Entry 6KVD (X-ray diffraction, 2.21 A resolution); this record covers chains I and A of the 10 polymer chains in the assembly.

== Chain I ==
Molecule: 146-nt DNA strand
Source organism: Homo sapiens
Sequence (146 nucleotides; each row starts with the number of its first residue):
     1 ATCAATATCC ACCTGCAGAT TCTACCAAAA GTGTATTTGG AAACTGCTCC ATCAAAAGGC
    61 ATGTTCAGCT GAATTCAGCT GAACATGCCT TTTGATGGAG CAGTTTCCAA ATACACTTTT
   121 GGTAGAATCT GCAGGTGGAT ATTGAT
Metal / ion sites: Mn2+ site 1 near DA27 (its only coordinating residue here); Mn2+ site 2 near DG68 (its only coordinating residue here); Mn2+ site 3 near DG100 (its only coordinating residue here); Mn2+ site 4 near DG121 (its only coordinating residue here); Mn2+ site 5 near DG134 (its only coordinating residue here)

== Chain A ==
Molecule: Histone H3.1
Source organism: Homo sapiens
Reference sequence: P68431 (H31_HUMAN); residues 0-135 here correspond to UniProt positions 1-136 (UniProt number = residue number + 1)
Chain sequence (139 residues; numbered -3 to 135; the number before each row is that of its first residue; numbers below 1 keep their minus sign (Gly-3 is residue -3)):
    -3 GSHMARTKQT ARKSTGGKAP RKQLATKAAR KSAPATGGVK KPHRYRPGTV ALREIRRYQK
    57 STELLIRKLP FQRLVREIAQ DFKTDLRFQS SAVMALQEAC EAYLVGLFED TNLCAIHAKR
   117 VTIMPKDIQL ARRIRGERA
Not modelled in the structure: -3 to 37, 134-135
Construct notes: expression tag (-3 to -1)
Swiss-Prot annotation at these positions:
  - modified residue: Arg2 (Asymmetric dimethylarginine), Thr3 (Phosphothreonine), Lys4 (Allysine), Gln5 (5-glutamyl dopamine), Thr6 (Phosphothreonine), Arg8 (Citrulline), Lys9 (N6,N6,N6-trimethyllysine), Ser10 (ADP-ribosylserine), Thr11 (Phosphothreonine), Lys14 (N6-(2-hydroxyisobutyryl)lysine), Arg17 (Asymmetric dimethylarginine), Lys18 (N6-(2-hydroxyisobutyryl)lysine), Lys23 (N6-(2-hydroxyisobutyryl)lysine), Arg26 (Citrulline), Lys27 (N6,N6,N6-trimethyllysine), Ser28 (ADP-ribosylserine), Lys36 (N6,N6,N6-trimethyllysine), Lys37 (N6-methyllysine), Tyr41 (Phosphotyrosine), Lys56 (N6,N6,N6-trimethyllysine) and 8 more in UniProt
  - lipidation: Lys18 (N6-decanoyllysine)

== Chain I / chain A interface ==
Residue-residue contacts (26; chain I residue first):
  DT48(I) - Arg83(A)  base contact
  DC49(I) - Arg83(A)  hydrogen bond to the sugar
  DC49(I) - Phe84(A)  phosphate contact
  DC49(I) - Gln85(A)  phosphate contact
  DC49(I) - Ser86(A)  phosphate contact
  DC50(I) - Arg72(A)  salt bridge to the phosphate
  DC50(I) - Arg83(A)  phosphate contact
  DC50(I) - Phe84(A)  hydrogen bond to the phosphate
  DG59(I) - Arg63(A)  phosphate contact
  DC60(I) - Arg63(A)  salt bridge to the phosphate
  DA67(I) - Pro43(A)  phosphate contact
  DG68(I) - Arg42(A)  salt bridge to the phosphate
  DG68(I) - Pro43(A)  phosphate contact
  DC69(I) - Thr118(A)  phosphate contact
  DT70(I) - Arg116(A)  phosphate contact
  DT70(I) - Val117(A)  hydrogen bond to the phosphate
  DT70(I) - Thr118(A)  hydrogen bond to the phosphate
  DT70(I) - Met120(A)  phosphate contact
  DG71(I) - Arg116(A)  salt bridge to the phosphate
  DG71(I) - Met120(A)  phosphate contact
  DT142(I) - Tyr41(A)  phosphate contact
  DT142(I) - Thr45(A)  phosphate contact
  DT143(I) - Tyr41(A)  phosphate contact
  DT143(I) - Arg42(A)  hydrogen bond to the phosphate
  DT143(I) - Thr45(A)  hydrogen bond to the phosphate
  DG144(I) - Arg42(A)  salt bridge to the phosphate
Other interface residues (no listed pair), chain I (14 interface residues in all): DT65
Other interface residues (no listed pair), chain A (18 interface residues in all): His39, Arg40, Leu82, Lys115

== Overview ==
The interface between chain I and chain A involves 14 residues on one side and 18 on the other, with 6
hydrogen bonds and 5 salt bridges. Among the polar pairs are DC49(I)-Arg83(A), DC50(I)-Phe84(A) and
DT70(I)-Val117(A).
Chain I is a 146-nt DNA strand and chain A is Histone H3.1, both from Homo sapiens; the structure, Crystal
structure of human nucleosome containing H2A.J, was determined by X-ray diffraction.
